Entry 3TCJ (X-ray diffraction, 1.93 A resolution); this record covers chains B and T of the 3 polymer chains in the assembly.

Chain B:
Molecule: CcdB
From: Aliivibrio fischeri
UniProtKB: Q84B82 (Q84B82_VIBFI); numbering as in UniProt (aligned over 1-105)
Chain sequence (105 residues; each row starts with the number of its first residue):
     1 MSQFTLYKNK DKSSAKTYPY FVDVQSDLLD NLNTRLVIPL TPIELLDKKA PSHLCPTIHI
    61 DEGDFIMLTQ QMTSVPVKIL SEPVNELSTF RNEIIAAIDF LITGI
Unresolved in the structure: 1, 48

Chain T:
Molecule: Protein CcdA
UniProtKB: P62553 (CCDA_ECO57); residue numbers follow UniProt; this construct covers 37-72
Chain sequence (36 residues; numbered 37 to 72; the number before each row is that of its first residue):
    37 RRLRAERWKA ENQEGMAEVA RFIEMNGSFA DENRDW
Unresolved in the structure: 37-39

How chain B and chain T interact:
Pairs across the interface (33; chain B residue first):
  Asn-9(B) / Phe-65(T)
  Asp-11(B) / Glu-68(T)
  Asp-11(B) / Asn-69(T)
  Ser-14(B) / Asn-69(T)
  Thr-17(B) / Phe-58(T)
  Thr-17(B) / Asn-62(T)  hydrogen bond (side chain-backbone)
  Tyr-18(B) / Gly-63(T)  hydrogen bond (side chain-backbone)
  Tyr-18(B) / Ser-64(T)
  Tyr-18(B) / Phe-65(T)
  Phe-21(B) / Phe-65(T)  hydrophobic
  Val-37(B) / Phe-65(T)  hydrophobic
  Pro-39(B) / Phe-65(T)  hydrophobic
  Thr-41(B) / Phe-58(T)
  Leu-45(B) / Phe-58(T)  hydrophobic
  Leu-45(B) / Asn-62(T)
  Ala-50(B) / Val-55(T)  hydrophobic
  Pro-51(B) / Gly-51(T)
  Gln-70(B) / Val-55(T)
  Gln-70(B) / Ile-59(T)
  Gln-71(B) / Ile-59(T)
  Gln-71(B) / Ser-64(T)
  Gln-71(B) / Phe-65(T)  hydrogen bond (side chain-backbone)
  Gln-71(B) / Ala-66(T)  hydrogen bond (side chain-backbone)
  Thr-73(B) / Phe-65(T)
  Thr-73(B) / Ala-66(T)
  Thr-73(B) / Arg-70(T)
  Ser-74(B) / Asn-69(T)
  Ser-74(B) / Arg-70(T)
  Ser-74(B) / Asp-71(T)  hydrogen bond (backbone-backbone)
  Val-75(B) / Asn-69(T)
  Pro-76(B) / Asp-71(T)
  Ile-79(B) / Asn-69(T)
  Phe-100(B) / Trp-44(T)  hydrophobic
Also at the interface, not in a pair above, chain B (24 interface residues in all): Ser-13, Leu-46, Lys-49, Leu-68
Also at the interface, not in a pair above, chain T (16 interface residues in all): Asn-48, Met-52

Overview:
Chain B and chain T form an interface of 24 and 16 residues respectively, with 5 hydrogen bonds. Polar
contacts include Thr-17(B)/Asn-62(T), Tyr-18(B)/Gly-63(T) and Gln-71(B)/Phe-65(T).
Here chain B is CcdB (Aliivibrio fischeri) and chain T is Protein CcdA. Entry 3TCJ (CcdB dimer from V. fisheri
in complex with one C-terminal domain of F-plasmid CcdA) was determined by X-ray diffraction.
